Entry 5N9A (X-ray diffraction, 3.04 A resolution); this record covers chains A and C.

Chain A:
Name: CG9323, isoform A
From: Drosophila melanogaster
Notes: EC 3.6.1.3
Reference sequence: Q8SWT2 (Q8SWT2_DROME); residues 1-942 here = UniProt positions 1-942
Amino-acid sequence (944 residues; numbered 1 to 944; the number before each row is that of its first residue):
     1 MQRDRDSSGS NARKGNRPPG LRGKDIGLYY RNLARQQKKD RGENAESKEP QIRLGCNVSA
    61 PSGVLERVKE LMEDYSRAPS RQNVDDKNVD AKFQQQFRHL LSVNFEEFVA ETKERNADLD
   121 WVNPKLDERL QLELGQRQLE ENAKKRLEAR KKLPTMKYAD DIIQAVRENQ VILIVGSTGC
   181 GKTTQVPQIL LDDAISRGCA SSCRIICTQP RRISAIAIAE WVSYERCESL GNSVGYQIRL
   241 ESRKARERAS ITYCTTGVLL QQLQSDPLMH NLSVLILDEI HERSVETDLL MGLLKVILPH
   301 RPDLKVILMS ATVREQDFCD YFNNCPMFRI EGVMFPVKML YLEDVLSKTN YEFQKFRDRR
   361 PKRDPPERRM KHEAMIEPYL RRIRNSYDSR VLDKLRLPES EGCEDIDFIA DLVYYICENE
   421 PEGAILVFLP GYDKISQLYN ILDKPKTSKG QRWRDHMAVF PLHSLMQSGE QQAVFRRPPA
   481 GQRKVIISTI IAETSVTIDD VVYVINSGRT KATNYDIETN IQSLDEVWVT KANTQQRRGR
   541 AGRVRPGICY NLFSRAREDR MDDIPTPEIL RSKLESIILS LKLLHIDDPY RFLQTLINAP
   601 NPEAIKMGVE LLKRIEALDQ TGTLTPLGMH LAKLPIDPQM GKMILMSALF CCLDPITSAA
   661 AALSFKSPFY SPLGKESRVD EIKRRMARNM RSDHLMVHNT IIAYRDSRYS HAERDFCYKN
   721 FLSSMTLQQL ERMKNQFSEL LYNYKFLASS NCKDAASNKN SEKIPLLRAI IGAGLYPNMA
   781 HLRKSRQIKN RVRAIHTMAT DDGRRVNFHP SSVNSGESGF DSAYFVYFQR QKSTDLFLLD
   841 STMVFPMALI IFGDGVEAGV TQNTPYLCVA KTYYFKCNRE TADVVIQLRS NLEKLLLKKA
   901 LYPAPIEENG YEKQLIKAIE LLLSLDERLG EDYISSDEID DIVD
Disordered / not traced: 1-51, 80-89, 356-368, 787-792, 930-944
Sequence notes: expression tag (943-944)

Chain C:
Molecule: 9-nt DNA strand
Sequence (9 nucleotides; numbered 2 to 10; the number before each row is that of its first residue):
     2 GTTAGGGTT

Chain A / chain C interface:
Pairs across the interface (55):
  Pro210(A) - DG7(C)  phosphate contact
  Pro210(A) - DG8(C)  sugar contact
  Arg211(A) - DG7(C)  phosphate contact
  Arg211(A) - DG8(C)  phosphate contact
  Arg212(A) - DG8(C)  hydrogen bond to the phosphate
  Arg212(A) - DT9(C)  salt bridge to the phosphate
  Gln237(A) - DT10(C)  sugar contact
  Ile238(A) - DT9(C)  phosphate contact
  Arg239(A) - DT9(C)  hydrogen bond to the phosphate
  Arg239(A) - DT10(C)  salt bridge to the phosphate
  Thr255(A) - DG8(C)  phosphate contact
  Thr255(A) - DT9(C)  hydrogen bond to the phosphate
  Gly257(A) - DT9(C)  sugar contact
  Val258(A) - DT9(C)  sugar contact
  Val258(A) - DT10(C)  phosphate contact
  Gln261(A) - DT9(C)  phosphate contact
  Gln261(A) - DT10(C)  phosphate contact
  Glu286(A) - DG7(C)  base contact
  Pro430(A) - DA5(C)  sugar contact
  Gly431(A) - DA5(C)  phosphate contact
  Tyr432(A) - DT4(C)  base contact
  Tyr432(A) - DA5(C)  hydrogen bond to the phosphate
  His463(A) - DA5(C)  salt bridge to the phosphate
  His463(A) - DG6(C)  salt bridge to the phosphate
  Ser464(A) - DG6(C)  hydrogen bond to the phosphate
  Leu465(A) - DT4(C)  base contact
  Thr489(A) - DA5(C)  hydrogen bond to the phosphate
  Thr489(A) - DG6(C)  hydrogen bond to the phosphate
  Ile490(A) - DA5(C)  sugar contact
  Ile490(A) - DG6(C)  sugar contact
  Ile491(A) - DG6(C)  sugar contact
  Ser495(A) - DG7(C)  hydrogen bond to the phosphate
  Lys511(A) - DA5(C)  salt bridge to the phosphate
  Thr513(A) - DA5(C)  hydrogen bond to the base
  Leu524(A) - DT4(C)  phosphate contact
  Glu568(A) - DG6(C)  hydrogen bond to the base
  Glu568(A) - DG7(C)  hydrogen bond to the base
  Arg571(A) - DA5(C)  base contact
  Pro635(A) - DT9(C)  hydrogen bond to the base
  Ser664(A) - DG8(C)  base contact
  Ser664(A) - DT9(C)  hydrogen bond to the base
  Ser671(A) - DT4(C)  base contact
  Glu676(A) - DT3(C)  base contact
  Glu676(A) - DT4(C)  base contact
  Asp680(A) - DG2(C)  hydrogen bond to the base
  Asp680(A) - DT3(C)  base contact
  Gln736(A) - DT10(C)  hydrogen bond to the phosphate
  Arg793(A) - DG2(C)  base contact
  His809(A) - DT3(C)  phosphate contact
  His809(A) - DT4(C)  salt bridge to the phosphate
  Pro810(A) - DG2(C)  hydrogen bond to the base
  Pro810(A) - DT3(C)  sugar contact
  Ser811(A) - DT3(C)  base contact
  Ser833(A) - DT4(C)  hydrogen bond to the phosphate
  Thr834(A) - DT3(C)  hydrogen bond to the phosphate
Interface residues without a listed pair, chain A (45 interface residues in all): Ile213, Leu240, Gln262, Ala512, Ile636, Phe665, Phe837

Summary:
The interface between chain A and chain C involves 45 residues on one side and 9 on the other; the contacts
include 18 hydrogen bonds and 6 salt bridges. Polar pairs include Thr513(A)-DA5(C), Glu568(A)-DG6(C) and
Glu568(A)-DG7(C).
Here chain A is CG9323, isoform A (Drosophila melanogaster) and chain C is a 9-nt DNA strand. Entry 5N9A
(Crystal Structure of Drosophila DHX36 helicase in complex with GTTAGGGTT) was determined by X-ray diffraction
together with 5N8R, 5N90, 5N96 and 5N9D from the same study.
